PDB entry 7ZVI | X-ray diffraction, 2.97 A resolution | chains A and E

[Chain A]
Molecule: Orf22
Source organism: Staphylococcus aureus
UniProt: O54475 (O54475_STAAU); residues -2 to 244 here correspond to UniProt positions 1-247 (UniProt number = residue number + 3)
Sequence (247 residues; numbered -2 to 244; the number before each row is that of its first residue; numbers below 1 keep their minus sign (Met-2 is residue -2)):
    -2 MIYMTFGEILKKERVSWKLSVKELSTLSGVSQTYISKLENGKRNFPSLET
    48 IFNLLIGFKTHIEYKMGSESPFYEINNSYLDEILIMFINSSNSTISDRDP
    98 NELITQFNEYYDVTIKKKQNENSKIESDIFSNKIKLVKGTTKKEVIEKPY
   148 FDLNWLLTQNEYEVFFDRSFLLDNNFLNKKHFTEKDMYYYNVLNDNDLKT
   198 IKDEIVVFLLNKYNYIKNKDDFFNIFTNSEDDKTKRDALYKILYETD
Not modelled in the structure: -2, 243-244
Construct notes: engineered mutation Glu201 (Leu204 in O54475)
Reported in the primary citation:
  - mutagenesis - L201E: unchanged binding to Sri (chain E)

[Chain E]
Molecule: Sri
Source organism: Staphylococcus phage 80alpha
UniProt: A4ZF88 (A4ZF88_9CAUD); numbering as in UniProt (aligned over 1-52)
Sequence (57 residues; each row starts with the number of its first residue; numbers below 1 keep their minus sign (Gly-4 is residue -4)):
    -4 GAMDPMVTKEFLKIKLECSDMYAQKLIDEAQGDENKLYDLFIQKLAERHT
    46 RPAIVEY
Not modelled in the structure: -4 to -1, 44-52
Construct notes: expression tag (-4 to 0)

[Chain A / chain E interface]
Residue-residue contacts (32; chain A residue first):
  Glu10(A) - Ser14(E)
  Ser13(A) - Glu12(E)
  Ser13(A) - Cys13(E)
  Ser13(A) - Ser14(E)
  Trp14(A) - Glu12(E)
  Trp14(A) - Cys13(E)  hydrophobic
  Trp14(A) - Ser14(E)
  Trp14(A) - Tyr17(E)  hydrophobic
  Lys15(A) - Ile9(E)
  Lys15(A) - Glu12(E)
  Lys62(A) - Leu11(E)
  Lys62(A) - Glu12(E)  salt bridge
  Lys62(A) - Lys39(E)
  Met63(A) - Tyr17(E)
  Met63(A) - Lys39(E)
  Phe69(A) - Tyr17(E)
  Phe69(A) - Leu21(E)  hydrophobic
  Phe69(A) - Lys39(E)
  Ile72(A) - Tyr17(E)
  Ile72(A) - Lys20(E)
  Ile72(A) - Leu21(E)  hydrophobic
  Ile72(A) - Glu24(E)
  Asn73(A) - Tyr17(E)  hydrogen bond
  Ser75(A) - Lys20(E)
  Tyr76(A) - Ser14(E)  hydrogen bond
  Tyr76(A) - Met16(E)  hydrophobic
  Tyr76(A) - Tyr17(E)  hydrophobic
  Tyr76(A) - Lys20(E)
  Glu79(A) - Met16(E)
  Glu79(A) - Lys20(E)  salt bridge
  Ile80(A) - Met16(E)  hydrophobic
  Met83(A) - Met16(E)  hydrophobic
Interface residues without a listed pair, chain A (17 interface residues in all): Ile59, Glu66, Pro68
Interface residues without a listed pair, chain E (12 interface residues in all): Leu35

[Overview]
The interface between chain A and chain E involves 17 residues on one side and 12 on the other; the contacts
include 2 hydrogen bonds and 2 salt bridges. Polar pairs include Lys62(A)-Glu12(E), Glu79(A)-Lys20(E) and
Asn73(A)-Tyr17(E). From the paper: L201E of chain A leaves binding to Sri (chain E) unchanged.
Here chain A is Orf22 (Staphylococcus aureus) and chain E is Sri (Staphylococcus phage 80alpha). Entry 7ZVI
(Non-canonical Staphylococcus aureus pathogenicity island repression) was determined by X-ray diffraction
together with 7P4A from the same study.
